4WFY - chain A; structure by X-ray diffraction, 2.06 A resolution.

== Chain A ==
Protein: RNA-directed RNA polymerase
Organism: Coxsackievirus B3
Notes: EC 2.7.7.48
Reference sequence: P03313 (POLG_CXB3N); residues 1-462 here correspond to UniProt positions 1724-2185 (UniProt number = residue number + 1723)
Chain sequence (462 residues; row label = number of the first residue in the row):
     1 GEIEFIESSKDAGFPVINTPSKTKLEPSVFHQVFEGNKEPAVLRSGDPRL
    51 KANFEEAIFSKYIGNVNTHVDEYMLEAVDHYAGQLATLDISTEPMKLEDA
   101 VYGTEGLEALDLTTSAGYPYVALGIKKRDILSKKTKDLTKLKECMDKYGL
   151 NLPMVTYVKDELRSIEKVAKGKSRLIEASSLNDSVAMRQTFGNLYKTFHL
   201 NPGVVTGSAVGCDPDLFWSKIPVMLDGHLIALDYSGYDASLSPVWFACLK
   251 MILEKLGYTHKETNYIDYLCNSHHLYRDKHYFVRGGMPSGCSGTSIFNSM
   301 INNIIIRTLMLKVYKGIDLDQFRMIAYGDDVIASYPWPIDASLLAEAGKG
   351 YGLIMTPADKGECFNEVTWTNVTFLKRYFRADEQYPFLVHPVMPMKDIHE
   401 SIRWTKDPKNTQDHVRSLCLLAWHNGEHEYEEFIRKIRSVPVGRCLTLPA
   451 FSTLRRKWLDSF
Sequence notes: engineered mutation L232 (Phe1955 in P03313); conflict I252 (Leu1975 in P03313); variant V372 (Ala2095 in P03313)
Curated features (UniProtKB/Swiss-Prot):
  - binding site (Mg(2+)): D233, D329
From the paper describing this entry:
  - catalytic residues: K360 (citing earlier work)
  - mutagenesis - K360R: abolished growth (citing earlier work)
  - mutagenesis - G64S: decreased catalytic activity
  - mutagenesis - G64S: decreased stability
  - mutagenesis - Y268H (>2,000 min): increased stability
  - mutagenesis - G64S (100-fold): decreased growth (citing earlier work)
  - mutagenesis - I176V/I230F, I176V, I230F, A239G: increased catalytic activity

== Summary ==
From UniProt: Mg2+-binding residues D233 and D329. The paper reports the catalytic residue K360; I176V/I230F,
I176V and I230F, among others, increase catalytic activity; 7 substitutions were tested in all.
Chain A is RNA-directed RNA polymerase (Coxsackievirus B3); the structure, Coxsackievirus B3 Polymerase -
F232L Mutant - AmSO4 Crystal Form, was determined by X-ray diffraction together with 4WFX and 4WFZ from the
same study.
